PDB entry 1LW0 | X-ray diffraction, 2.80 A resolution | chains A and B

Chain A:
Name: HIV-1 reverse transcriptase
Organism: Human immunodeficiency virus 1
Notes: EC 2.7.7.49; fragment: p66
UniProtKB: P04585 (POL_HV1H2); residues 1-560 here correspond to UniProt positions 156-715 (UniProt number = residue number + 155)
Sequence (560 residues; each row starts with the number of its first residue):
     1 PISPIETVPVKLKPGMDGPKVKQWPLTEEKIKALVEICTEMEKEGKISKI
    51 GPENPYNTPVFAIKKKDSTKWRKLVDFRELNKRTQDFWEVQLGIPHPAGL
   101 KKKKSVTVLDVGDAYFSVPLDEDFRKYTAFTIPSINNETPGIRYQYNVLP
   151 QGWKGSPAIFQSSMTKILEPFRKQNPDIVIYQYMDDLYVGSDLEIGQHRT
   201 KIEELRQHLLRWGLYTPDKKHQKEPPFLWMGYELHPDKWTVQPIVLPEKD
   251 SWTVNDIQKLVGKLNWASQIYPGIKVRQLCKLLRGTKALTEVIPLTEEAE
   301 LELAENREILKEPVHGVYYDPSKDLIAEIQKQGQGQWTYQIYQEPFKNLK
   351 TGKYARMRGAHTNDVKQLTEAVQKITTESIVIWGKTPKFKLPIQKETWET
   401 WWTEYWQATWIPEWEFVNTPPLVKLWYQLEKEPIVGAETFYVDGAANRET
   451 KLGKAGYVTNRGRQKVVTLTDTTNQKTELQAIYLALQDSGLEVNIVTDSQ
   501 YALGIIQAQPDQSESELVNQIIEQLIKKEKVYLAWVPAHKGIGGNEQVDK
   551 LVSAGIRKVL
Not modelled in the structure: 1-3, 63-72, 444-454, 538-560
Modified / non-standard residues: Cys280 (3-sulfinoalanine; CSD)
Sequence notes: engineered mutation Tyr215 (Thr370 in P04585); modified residue (280)
Small-molecule neighbours: non-nucleoside rt inhibitor nevirapine (NVP; 11-cyclopropyl-5,11-dihydro-4-methyl-6H-dipyrido[3,2-b:2',3'-e][1,4]diazepin-6-one): Pro95, Leu100, Lys101, Lys102, Lys103, Val106, Val179, Ile180, Tyr181, Tyr188, Val189, Gly190, Phe227, Trp229, Leu234, His235, Pro236, Tyr318

Chain B:
Name: HIV-1 reverse transcriptase
Organism: Human immunodeficiency virus 1
Notes: EC 2.7.7.49; fragment: p51
UniProtKB: P04585 (POL_HV1H2); residues 1-440 here correspond to UniProt positions 156-595 (UniProt number = residue number + 155)
Sequence (440 residues; each row starts with the number of its first residue):
     1 PISPIETVPVKLKPGMDGPKVKQWPLTEEKIKALVEICTEMEKEGKISKI
    51 GPENPYNTPVFAIKKKDSTKWRKLVDFRELNKRTQDFWEVQLGIPHPAGL
   101 KKKKSVTVLDVGDAYFSVPLDEDFRKYTAFTIPSINNETPGIRYQYNVLP
   151 QGWKGSPAIFQSSMTKILEPFRKQNPDIVIYQYMDDLYVGSDLEIGQHRT
   201 KIEELRQHLLRWGLYTPDKKHQKEPPFLWMGYELHPDKWTVQPIVLPEKD
   251 SWTVNDIQKLVGKLNWASQIYPGIKVRQLCKLLRGTKALTEVIPLTEEAE
   301 LELAENREILKEPVHGVYYDPSKDLIAEIQKQGQGQWTYQIYQEPFKNLK
   351 TGKYARMRGAHTNDVKQLTEAVQKITTESIVIWGKTPKFKLPIQKETWET
   401 WWTEYWQATWIPEWEFVNTPPLVKLWYQLEKEPIVGAETF
Not modelled in the structure: 1-6, 88-94, 214-224, 357-361, 429-440
Sequence notes: engineered mutation Tyr215 (Thr370 in P04585)

How chain A and chain B interact:
Pairs across the interface (90):
  Val8(A) with Pro52(B), hydrophobic; Glu53(B)
  Pro9(A) with Glu53(B)
  Gln85(A) with Glu53(B), hydrogen bond (side chain-backbone)
  Asp86(A) with Pro55(B)
  Phe87(A) with Pro52(B); Pro55(B)
  Trp88(A) with Pro52(B), hydrogen bond (backbone-backbone); Asn54(B); Pro55(B); Tyr56(B); Asn57(B); Arg143(B)
  Gln91(A) with Asn137(B), hydrogen bond
  Gly93(A) with Asn137(B)
  Ile94(A) with Asn136(B); Asn137(B)
  Pro95(A) with Asn136(B); Asn137(B)
  His96(A) with Asn136(B), hydrogen bond (backbone-side chain)
  Gly99(A) with Asn136(B); Glu138(B)
  Ala158(A) with Pro52(B), hydrophobic
  Ser162(A) with Pro52(B)
  Thr165(A) with Pro140(B)
  Tyr181(A) with Asn137(B); Glu138(B)
  Arg358(A) with Gln394(B), hydrogen bond; Glu396(B), salt bridge
  Glu370(A) with Gln394(B), hydrogen bond
  Gln373(A) with Glu396(B); Thr397(B); Thr400(B), hydrogen bond
  Thr377(A) with Thr400(B)
  Ile380(A) with Leu26(B); Thr27(B)
  Val381(A) with Pro25(B), hydrophobic; Asn136(B), hydrogen bond (backbone-backbone)
  Ile382(A) with Ile135(B); Asn136(B)
  Trp383(A) with Glu28(B); Ile135(B)
  Gly384(A) with Thr27(B); Glu28(B), hydrogen bond (backbone-backbone); Ile135(B)
  Trp402(A) with Lys331(B), hydrogen bond (backbone-side chain); Asp364(B), hydrogen bond
  Tyr405(A) with Lys331(B)
  Trp406(A) with Lys331(B); Val417(B); Asn418(B); Thr419(B)
  Gln407(A) with Lys331(B); Pro392(B); Ile393(B); Val417(B), hydrogen bond (side chain-backbone); Asn418(B)
  Ala408(A) with Trp337(B), hydrophobic; Asp364(B); Pro392(B), hydrogen bond (backbone-backbone); Ile393(B)
  Thr409(A) with Asp364(B), hydrogen bond (backbone-side chain)
  Trp410(A) with Asn363(B); Val365(B), hydrophobic; Trp401(B)
  Pro412(A) with Trp401(B), hydrophobic
  Pro433(A) with Asn255(B); Leu289(B), hydrophobic; Thr290(B)
  Ile434(A) with Thr290(B)
  Val435(A) with Thr290(B)
  Thr439(A) with Lys287(B); Ala288(B); Leu289(B), hydrogen bond (side chain-backbone)
  Tyr441(A) with Gln258(B); Thr286(B); Lys287(B), hydrogen bond (side chain-backbone); Leu289(B)
  Asn460(A) with Thr286(B); Ala288(B)
  Asn494(A) with Leu289(B)
  Val496(A) with Leu289(B), hydrophobic
  Gln500(A) with Leu422(B)
  Gln507(A) with Pro421(B)
  Tyr532(A) with Asn255(B), hydrogen bond; Leu289(B), hydrophobic
  Trp535(A) with Leu422(B), hydrophobic; Trp426(B), hydrophobic
  Val536(A) with Gln258(B)
  Pro537(A) with Gly262(B)
Other interface residues (no listed pair), chain A (60 interface residues in all): Leu100, Ile159, Ile180, Arg356, Lys366, Thr376, Thr386, Thr403, Gly436, Thr459, Leu503, Gly504, Ala534
Other interface residues (no listed pair), chain B (50 interface residues in all): Lys20, Thr131, Val254, Lys259, Gly333, Gln334, Leu368, Tyr405

In short:
60 residues of chain A and 50 residues of chain B are in contact, with 17 hydrogen bonds and 1 salt bridge.
Among the polar pairs are Arg358(A)-Glu396(B), Gln85(A)-Glu53(B) and Gln91(A)-Asn137(B). Bound to chain A:
non-nucleoside rt inhibitor nevirapine.
Chain A is HIV-1 reverse transcriptase and chain B is HIV-1 reverse transcriptase, both from Human
immunodeficiency virus 1; the structure, Crystal structure of T215Y mutant HIV-1 reverse transcriptase in
complex with nevirapine, was determined by X-ray diffraction, deposited together with 1LW2, 1LWC, 1LWE and
1LWF.
